PDB entry 2NVY | X-ray diffraction, 3.40 A resolution | chains C and K of the 10 polymer chains in the assembly

[Chain C]
Molecule: DNA-directed RNA polymerase II 45 kDa polypeptide
Source organism: Saccharomyces cerevisiae
Notes: EC 2.7.7.6
UniProt: P16370 (RPB3_YEAST); residues 1-318 here = UniProt positions 1-318
Chain sequence (318 residues; row label = number of the first residue in the row):
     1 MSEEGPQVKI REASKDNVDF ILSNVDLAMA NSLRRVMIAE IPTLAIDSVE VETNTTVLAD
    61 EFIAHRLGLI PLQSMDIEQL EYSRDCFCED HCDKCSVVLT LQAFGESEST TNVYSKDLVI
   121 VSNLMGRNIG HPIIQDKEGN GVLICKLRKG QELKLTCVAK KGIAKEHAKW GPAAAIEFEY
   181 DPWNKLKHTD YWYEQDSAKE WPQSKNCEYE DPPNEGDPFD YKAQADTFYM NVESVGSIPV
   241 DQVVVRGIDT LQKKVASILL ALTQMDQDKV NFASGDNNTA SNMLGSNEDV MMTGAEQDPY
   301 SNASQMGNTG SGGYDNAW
Disordered / not traced: 1-2, 269-318
Bound ions: Zn2+: Cys86, Cys88, Cys92, Cys95
UniProt features mapped onto this chain:
  - binding site (Zn(2+)): Cys86, Cys88, Cys92, Cys95
  - modified residue: Ser2 (N-acetylserine)
  - natural variant: Ala30 (A30D: In mutant RPB3-1)
  - mutagenesis: Lys9 (K9E: Transcript termination readthrough)

[Chain K]
Molecule: DNA-directed RNA polymerase II 13.6 kDa polypeptide
Source organism: Saccharomyces cerevisiae
Notes: EC 2.7.7.6
UniProt: P38902 (RPB11_YEAST); numbering as in UniProt (aligned over 1-120)
Chain sequence (120 residues; numbered 1 to 120; the number before each row is that of its first residue):
     1 MNAPDRFELF LLGEGESKLK IDPDTKAPNA VVITFEKEDH TLGNLIRAEL LNDRKVLFAA
    61 YKVEHPFFAR FKLRIQTTEG YDPKDALKNA CNSIINKLGA LKTNFETEWN LQTLAADDAF
Disordered / not traced: 115-120
UniProt features mapped onto this chain:
  - mutagenesis: Glu108 (E108G/V: Transcript termination readthrough; E108K: Transcript termination readthrough. Lethal), Leu111 (L111P: Transcript termination readthrough), Leu114 (L114P: Transcript termination readthrough)

[Chain C / chain K interface]
Pairs across the interface (82; chain C residue first):
  Glu3(C) - Thr103(K)
  Glu3(C) - Asn104(K)
  Glu4(C) - Ala100(K)
  Pro6(C) - Lys97(K)
  Pro6(C) - Leu101(K)  hydrophobic
  Pro6(C) - Asn104(K)
  Gln7(C) - Asn104(K)
  Val8(C) - Leu101(K)  hydrophobic
  Val8(C) - Phe105(K)  hydrophobic
  Val8(C) - Glu108(K)
  Ile10(C) - Phe105(K)  hydrophobic
  Ile10(C) - Glu108(K)
  Ile10(C) - Trp109(K)  hydrophobic
  Ile10(C) - Gln112(K)
  Ala13(C) - Trp109(K)  hydrophobic
  Ala13(C) - Gln112(K)
  Ala13(C) - Leu114(K)
  Ser14(C) - Trp109(K)
  Val18(C) - Phe105(K)  hydrophobic
  Leu22(C) - Leu101(K)  hydrophobic
  Asp26(C) - Ala48(K)
  Asp26(C) - Glu49(K)
  Asp26(C) - Asn52(K)  hydrogen bond
  Asp26(C) - Lys97(K)  salt bridge
  Ala28(C) - Asn44(K)
  Ala28(C) - Ala48(K)  hydrophobic
  Met29(C) - Leu45(K)  hydrophobic
  Met29(C) - Lys97(K)
  Met29(C) - Leu98(K)  hydrophobic
  Ser32(C) - Thr41(K)  hydrogen bond (side chain-backbone)
  Ser32(C) - Leu45(K)
  Leu33(C) - Leu101(K)  hydrophobic
  Arg35(C) - Asp39(K)  salt bridge
  Arg35(C) - Thr41(K)  hydrogen bond
  Val36(C) - Thr41(K)
  Arg84(C) - Leu11(K)
  Ile163(C) - Phe10(K)  hydrophobic
  Lys165(C) - Arg6(K)  hydrogen bond (backbone-side chain)
  Lys165(C) - Leu9(K)
  Lys165(C) - Phe10(K)
  Lys165(C) - Asp39(K)  salt bridge
  Glu166(C) - Arg6(K)
  Glu166(C) - Phe7(K)
  Glu166(C) - Phe10(K)
  His167(C) - Arg6(K)
  Asp241(C) - Phe105(K)
  Asp241(C) - Trp109(K)
  Val244(C) - Phe105(K)  hydrophobic
  Val245(C) - Phe105(K)  hydrophobic
  Val245(C) - Glu106(K)
  Ile248(C) - Leu98(K)
  Ile248(C) - Leu101(K)  hydrophobic
  Ile248(C) - Lys102(K)
  Asp249(C) - Lys102(K)  salt bridge
  Leu251(C) - Thr41(K)
  Leu251(C) - Leu45(K)  hydrophobic
  Leu251(C) - Leu98(K)  hydrophobic
  Gln252(C) - Ile95(K)
  Gln252(C) - Leu98(K)
  Gln252(C) - Gly99(K)
  Gln252(C) - Lys102(K)  hydrogen bond
  Lys254(C) - Glu38(K)  salt bridge
  Lys254(C) - Leu42(K)
  Val255(C) - Leu42(K)  hydrophobic
  Val255(C) - Cys91(K)  hydrophobic
  Val255(C) - Ile94(K)  hydrophobic
  Val255(C) - Ile95(K)  hydrophobic
  Ala256(C) - Ile95(K)
  Ser257(C) - Lys18(K)
  Ile258(C) - Lys18(K)
  Ile258(C) - Phe35(K)  hydrophobic
  Ile258(C) - Leu42(K)  hydrophobic
  Ile258(C) - Cys91(K)  hydrophobic
  Leu259(C) - Lys88(K)
  Leu259(C) - Cys91(K)  hydrophobic
  Leu259(C) - Asn92(K)
  Leu259(C) - Ile95(K)  hydrophobic
  Leu262(C) - Leu19(K)  hydrophobic
  Leu262(C) - Leu87(K)  hydrophobic
  Leu262(C) - Lys88(K)
  Met265(C) - Leu19(K)
  Met265(C) - Ile21(K)  hydrophobic
Also at the interface, not in a pair above, chain C (43 interface residues in all): Lys9, Phe20, Glu40, Ala168, Ala261, Asp266
Also at the interface, not in a pair above, chain K (41 interface residues in all): His40, Lys84, Thr113

[Overview]
The interface between chain C and chain K involves 43 residues on one side and 41 on the other; the contacts
include 5 hydrogen bonds and 5 salt bridges. Polar pairs include Asp26(C)-Lys97(K), Arg35(C)-Asp39(K) and
Lys165(C)-Asp39(K).
Here chain C is DNA-directed RNA polymerase II 45 kDa polypeptide and chain K is DNA-directed RNA polymerase
II 13.6 kDa polypeptide, both from Saccharomyces cerevisiae. Entry 2NVY (RNA Polymerase II form II in 150 mM
Mn+2) was determined by X-ray diffraction, deposited together with 2E2H, 2E2I, 2E2J, 2NVQ, 2NVT, 2NVX, 2NVZ
and 2YU9.
